PDB entry 7LOL | X-ray diffraction, 1.80 A resolution | chain A

# Chain A
Molecule: Agmatinase
Source organism: Escherichia coli
Notes: EC 3.5.3.11
UniProt: A0A4S5B4F2 (A0A4S5B4F2_ECOLI); residues 1-306 here = UniProt positions 1-306
Chain sequence (306 residues; numbered 1 to 306; the number before each row is that of its first residue):
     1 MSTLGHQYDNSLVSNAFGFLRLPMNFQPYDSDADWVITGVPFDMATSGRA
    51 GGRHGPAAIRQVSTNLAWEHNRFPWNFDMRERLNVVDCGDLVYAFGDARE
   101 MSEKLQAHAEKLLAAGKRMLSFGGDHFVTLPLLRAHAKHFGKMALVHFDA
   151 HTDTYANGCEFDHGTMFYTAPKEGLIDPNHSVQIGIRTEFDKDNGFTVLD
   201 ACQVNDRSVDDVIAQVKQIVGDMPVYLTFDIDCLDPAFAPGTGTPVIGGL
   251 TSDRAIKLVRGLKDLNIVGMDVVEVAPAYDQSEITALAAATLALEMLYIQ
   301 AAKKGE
Disordered / not traced: 1-10, 305-306
Metal / ion sites: Mn2+ site 1: His126, Asp149, Asp153, Asp230 (together with urea); Mn2+ site 2: Asp149, His151, Asp230, Asp232; Mn2+ site 3 near Gln281 (its only coordinating residue here)
Ligand contacts:
  - agmatine (AG2): Trp68, His151, Tyr155, His163, Thr244
  - urea (URE): His126, Asp149, His151, Asp153, His163, Gly164, Asp230, Asp232, Thr244, Glu274
Reported in the primary citation:
  - Mn2+ coordination: His126, Asp149, His151, Asp153, Asp230, Asp232, Gln281
  - binding site for urea: Asp153, Asp230, Glu274
  - binding site for agmatine: Trp68
  - self-association interface (contacts with another copy of this molecule); pairs are residue here / residue on that copy: Thr46-Arg53 (backbone contact), Ser47-Arg53 (backbone contact), Gly48-Arg53 (backbone contact), His54-Gln61 (hydrogen bond), Ser11, Arg49, Trp68, Glu69, His70, Asn71, Arg72, Phe73, His151, Arg187, Thr188, Glu189, Pro236, Ala237, Ala237, Phe238, Pro240, Pro245, Ile247, Tyr279, Gln281, Ser282, Glu283, Leu287, Ala288
  - binding site for 2-amino-2-hydroxymethyl-propane-1,3-diol: Ala237, Pro240
  - catalytic residues: Asp153, His163, Glu274 (proposed by the authors, not directly observed)
  - conformationally variable residues (side-chain flip): His163
  - mutagenesis - T154I/Y155N/A156T/N157P: decreased catalytic activity on agmatine
  - mutagenesis - T188D/E189V, T188D/E189V/F190DEL: decreased catalytic activity
  - contacts within the chain: Ala150-Thr188 (backbone contact)
  - specificity-determining residues: Trp68, Tyr155 (from molecular simulation)
  - self-association interface (contacts with another copy of this molecule): Asp230 to Pro245 (by similarity / conservation)

# Overview
Chain A binds agmatine and urea. His126, Asp149, Asp153 and Asp230 coordinate Mn2+ site 1. Asp149, His151,
Asp230 and Asp232 form the Mn2+ site 2. From the paper: catalytic residues Asp153, His163 and Glu274;
T188D/E189V and T188D/E189V/F190DEL reduce catalytic activity.
Chain A is Agmatinase (Escherichia coli); the structure, The structure of Agmatinase from E. Coli at 1.8 A
displaying urea and agmatine, was determined by X-ray diffraction (same publication as 7LOX).
